Entry 8IMU (X-ray diffraction, 1.93 A resolution); this record covers chains A and B.

Chain A (and B):
Protein: Dihydroxy-acid dehydratase, chloroplastic
Organism: Arabidopsis thaliana
Notes: EC 4.2.1.9; chain B of this document is another copy of the same molecule, construct and numbering; everything in this record applies to it too
Reference sequence: Q9LIR4 (ILVD_ARATH); residues 2-574 here correspond to UniProt positions 36-608 (UniProt number = residue number + 34)
Amino-acid sequence (574 residues; numbered 1 to 574; the number before each row is that of its first residue):
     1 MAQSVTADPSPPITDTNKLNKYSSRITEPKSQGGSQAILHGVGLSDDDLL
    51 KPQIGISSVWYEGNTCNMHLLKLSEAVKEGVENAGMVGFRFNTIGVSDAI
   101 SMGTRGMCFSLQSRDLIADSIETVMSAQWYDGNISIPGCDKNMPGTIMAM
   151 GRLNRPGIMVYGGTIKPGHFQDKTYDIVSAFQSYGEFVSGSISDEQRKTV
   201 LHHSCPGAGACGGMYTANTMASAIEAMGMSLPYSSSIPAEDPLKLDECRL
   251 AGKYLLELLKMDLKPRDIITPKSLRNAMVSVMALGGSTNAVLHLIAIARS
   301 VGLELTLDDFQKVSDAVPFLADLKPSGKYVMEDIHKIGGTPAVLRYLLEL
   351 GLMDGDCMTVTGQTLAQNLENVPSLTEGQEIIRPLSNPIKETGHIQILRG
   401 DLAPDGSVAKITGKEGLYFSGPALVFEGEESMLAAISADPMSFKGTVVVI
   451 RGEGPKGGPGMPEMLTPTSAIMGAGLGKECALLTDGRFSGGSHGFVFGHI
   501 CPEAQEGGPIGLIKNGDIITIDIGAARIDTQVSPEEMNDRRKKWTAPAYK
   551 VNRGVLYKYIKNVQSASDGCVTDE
Not modelled in the structure: 1-3, 13-16, 169-212
Construct notes: initiating methionine (1); engineered mutation Phe-497 (Val531 in Q9LIR4), Ala-525 (Lys559 in Q9LIR4), Ala-526 (Lys560 in Q9LIR4)
Metal / ion sites: 2Fe-2S cluster Fe: Cys-66, Cys-139
Ligand contacts: 2Fe-2S cluster (FES): Asn-64, Cys-66, Ser-97, Asp-98, Ala-99, Cys-139, Asp-140, Lys-141, Ala-217
UniProt features mapped onto this chain:
  - active site: Ser-489 (Proton acceptor)
  - binding site ([2Fe-2S] cluster): Cys-66, Cys-139, Cys-211
  - binding site (Mg(2+)): Asp-98, Asp-140, Glu-463
What the authors report for this chain:
  - conformationally variable residues (loop rearrangement, side-chain flip): Ser-489 to His-493, Phe-495
  - mutagenesis - V496I, V496L: unchanged catalytic activity

Chain A / chain B interface:
Pairs across the interface (177):
  Ser-4(A) with Asn-552(B), hydrogen bond (backbone-side chain)
  Val-5(A) with Asn-552(B); Arg-553(B)
  Thr-6(A) with Lys-550(B); Val-551(B); Asn-552(B), hydrogen bond (backbone-side chain); Arg-553(B), hydrogen bond (backbone-backbone)
  Ala-7(A) with Phe-109(B); Val-551(B); Arg-553(B)
  Asp-8(A) with Phe-109(B)
  Pro-9(A) with Phe-109(B)
  Arg-25(A) with Gly-103(B), hydrogen bond (side chain-backbone); Thr-104(B)
  Ile-26(A) with Ile-100(B)
  Gln-32(A) with Ile-100(B); Met-102(B), hydrogen bond (side chain-backbone); Gly-103(B); Thr-104(B)
  Gly-34(A) with Ala-99(B)
  Ser-35(A) with Ala-99(B), hydrogen bond (backbone-backbone); Ile-100(B), hydrogen bond (side chain-backbone)
  Ile-38(A) with Ala-99(B), hydrophobic; Ile-100(B), hydrophobic
  Leu-39(A) with Ile-100(B), hydrophobic
  Gly-41(A) with Thr-65(B)
  Val-42(A) with Glu-62(B); Asn-64(B); Thr-65(B); Met-68(B)
  Trp-60(A) with Arg-90(B)
  Tyr-61(A) with Arg-90(B); Phe-91(B), hydrophobic
  Glu-62(A) with Val-42(B); Lys-78(B), salt bridge; Gly-88(B); Phe-89(B); Arg-90(B), salt bridge
  Gly-63(A) with Phe-89(B); Gln-128(B), hydrogen bond (backbone-side chain); Tyr-130(B)
  Asn-64(A) with Val-42(B)
  Thr-65(A) with Ile-38(B); Gly-41(B); Val-42(B)
  Met-68(A) with Val-42(B)
  Leu-71(A) with Leu-71(B), hydrophobic
  Lys-78(A) with Glu-62(B), salt bridge
  Gly-88(A) with Glu-62(B)
  Phe-89(A) with Glu-62(B); Gly-63(B)
  Arg-90(A) with Trp-60(B); Tyr-61(B); Glu-62(B), salt bridge
  Phe-91(A) with Tyr-61(B), hydrophobic
  Asn-92(A) with Asn-92(B); Thr-93(B); Ile-94(B)
  Thr-93(A) with Asn-92(B); Ile-94(B)
  Ile-94(A) with Asn-92(B); Thr-93(B); Ser-120(B); Thr-123(B); Val-124(B), hydrophobic
  Gly-95(A) with Val-124(B)
  Val-96(A) with Thr-123(B); Val-124(B), hydrophobic; Ala-127(B), hydrophobic; Gln-128(B)
  Ser-97(A) with Gln-128(B), hydrogen bond (backbone-side chain)
  Ala-99(A) with Gly-34(B); Ser-35(B), hydrogen bond (backbone-side chain); Ile-38(B), hydrophobic
  Ile-100(A) with Ile-26(B), hydrophobic; Gln-32(B); Ser-35(B), hydrogen bond (backbone-side chain); Ile-38(B), hydrophobic; Ala-127(B); Gln-128(B)
  Ser-101(A) with Ala-127(B), hydrogen bond (side chain-backbone); Trp-129(B)
  Met-102(A) with Gln-32(B), hydrogen bond (backbone-side chain)
  Gly-103(A) with Arg-25(B), hydrogen bond (backbone-side chain); Gln-32(B)
  Thr-104(A) with Arg-25(B); Gln-32(B); Trp-129(B), hydrogen bond
  Gly-106(A) with Ser-126(B); Ala-127(B); Trp-129(B)
  Phe-109(A) with Ala-7(B); Asp-8(B); Pro-9(B); Thr-123(B); Ser-126(B)
  Gln-112(A) with Thr-123(B), hydrogen bond
  Leu-116(A) with Leu-116(B), hydrophobic; Asp-119(B); Ser-120(B); Thr-123(B)
  Asp-119(A) with Leu-116(B); Val-555(B); Lys-558(B), salt bridge
  Ser-120(A) with Ile-94(B); Leu-116(B)
  Glu-122(A) with Gly-554(B); Val-555(B), hydrogen bond (side chain-backbone)
  Thr-123(A) with Ile-94(B); Val-96(B); Phe-109(B); Gln-112(B), hydrogen bond; Leu-116(B); Val-555(B)
  Val-124(A) with Ile-94(B), hydrophobic; Gly-95(B); Val-96(B), hydrophobic
  Ser-126(A) with Gly-106(B); Phe-109(B)
  Ala-127(A) with Val-96(B), hydrophobic; Ile-100(B); Ser-101(B), hydrogen bond (backbone-side chain); Gly-106(B)
  Gln-128(A) with Gly-63(B), hydrogen bond (side chain-backbone); Val-96(B); Ser-97(B), hydrogen bond (side chain-backbone); Ile-100(B)
  Trp-129(A) with Ser-101(B); Thr-104(B), hydrogen bond; Gly-106(B)
  Tyr-130(A) with Gly-63(B)
  Arg-152(A) with Gly-554(B); Val-555(B)
  Arg-299(A) with Arg-553(B), hydrogen bond (backbone-side chain)
  Lys-550(A) with Thr-6(B)
  Val-551(A) with Thr-6(B); Ala-7(B)
  Asn-552(A) with Ser-4(B), hydrogen bond (side chain-backbone); Val-5(B); Thr-6(B), hydrogen bond (side chain-backbone); Asp-573(B)
  Arg-553(A) with Val-5(B); Thr-6(B), hydrogen bond (backbone-backbone); Ala-7(B); Arg-299(B), hydrogen bond (side chain-backbone); Asp-573(B); Glu-574(B), salt bridge
  Gly-554(A) with Glu-122(B); Arg-152(B); Asp-573(B), hydrogen bond (backbone-side chain)
  Val-555(A) with Asp-119(B); Glu-122(B), hydrogen bond (backbone-side chain); Thr-123(B); Arg-152(B)
  Tyr-557(A) with Asp-573(B); Glu-574(B)
  Lys-558(A) with Asp-119(B), salt bridge; Asn-562(B); Thr-572(B), hydrogen bond; Asp-573(B)
  Lys-561(A) with Asn-562(B); Thr-572(B), hydrogen bond (side chain-backbone); Glu-574(B), hydrogen bond (side chain-backbone)
  Asn-562(A) with Lys-558(B); Lys-561(B); Asn-562(B)
  Thr-572(A) with Lys-558(B), hydrogen bond; Lys-561(B), hydrogen bond (backbone-side chain)
  Asp-573(A) with Asn-552(B); Arg-553(B); Gly-554(B), hydrogen bond (side chain-backbone); Tyr-557(B); Lys-558(B); Lys-561(B)
  Glu-574(A) with Arg-553(B), salt bridge; Tyr-557(B); Lys-561(B), hydrogen bond (backbone-side chain)
Other interface residues (no listed pair), chain A (74 interface residues in all): Arg-105, Ser-113, Asp-115, Gly-302, Leu-556
Other interface residues (no listed pair), chain B (74 interface residues in all): Leu-39, Arg-105, Ser-113, Asp-115, Gly-302, Leu-556

Overview:
The chain A/chain B interface involves 74 residues from each chain; the contacts include 36 hydrogen bonds and
8 salt bridges. Polar pairs include Glu-62(A)/Lys-78(B), Glu-62(A)/Arg-90(B) and Asp-119(A)/Lys-558(B). Chain
A binds 2Fe-2S cluster. The paper reports that V496I and V496L of chain A leave catalytic activity unchanged;
conformational variability at Ser-489(A) and Phe-495(A).
Chain A and chain B are both Dihydroxy-acid dehydratase, chloroplastic (Arabidopsis thaliana); the structure,
Dihydroxyacid dehydratase (DHAD) mutant-V497F, was determined by X-ray diffraction together with 9JSQ, 9IX7,
9JPI and 8IKZ from the same study.
